6RYR - chains E and J of the 11 polymer chains in the assembly; structure by electron microscopy, 3.10 A resolution.

Chain E:
Protein: Histone H3.2
From: Xenopus laevis
Reference sequence: P84233 (H32_XENLA); residues 0-135 here correspond to UniProt positions 1-136 (UniProt number = residue number + 1)
Amino-acid sequence (136 residues; numbered 0 to 135; the number before each row is that of its first residue; numbering starts at 0):
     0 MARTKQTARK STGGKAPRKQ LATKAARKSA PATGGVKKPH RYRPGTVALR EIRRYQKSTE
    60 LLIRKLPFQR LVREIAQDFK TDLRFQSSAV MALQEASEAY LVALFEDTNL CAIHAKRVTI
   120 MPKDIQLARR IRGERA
Not modelled in the structure: 0-38
Construct notes: conflict Ala102 (Gly103 in P84233)
Swiss-Prot annotation at these positions:
  - modified residue: Arg2 (Asymmetric dimethylarginine), Thr3 (Phosphothreonine), Lys4 (Allysine), Gln5 (5-glutamyl dopamine), Thr6 (Phosphothreonine), Arg8 (Citrulline), Lys9 (N6,N6,N6-trimethyllysine), Ser10 (ADP-ribosylserine), Thr11 (Phosphothreonine), Lys14 (N6-(2-hydroxyisobutyryl)lysine), Arg17 (Asymmetric dimethylarginine), Lys18 (N6-(2-hydroxyisobutyryl)lysine), Lys23 (N6-(2-hydroxyisobutyryl)lysine), Arg26 (Citrulline), Lys27 (N6,N6,N6-trimethyllysine), Ser28 (ADP-ribosylserine), Lys36 (N6,N6,N6-trimethyllysine), Lys37 (N6-methyllysine), Tyr41 (Phosphotyrosine), Lys56 (N6,N6,N6-trimethyllysine) and 8 more in UniProt
  - lipidation: Cys110 (S-palmitoyl cysteine)

Chain J:
Molecule: 149-nt DNA strand
From: synthetic construct
Sequence (149 nucleotides; numbered -76 to 72; the number before each row is that of its first residue; numbers below 1 keep their minus sign (DG-76 is residue -76)):
   -76 GCCTATCGAT GTATATATCT GACACGTGCC TGGAGACTAG GGAGTAATCC CCTTGGCGGT
   -16 TAAAACGCGG GGGACAGCGC GTACGTGCGT TTAAGCGGTG CTAGAGCTGT CTACGACCAA
    44 TTGAGCGGCC TCGGCACCGG GATTCTGAT

Chain E / chain J interface:
Pairs across the interface (25; chain E residue first):
  His39(E) with DG70(J), sugar contact
  Arg40(E) with DG-8(J), base contact; DG70(J), phosphate contact; DA71(J), phosphate contact
  Tyr41(E) with DT69(J), phosphate contact; DG70(J), phosphate contact
  Arg42(E) with DT69(J), hydrogen bond to the phosphate; DG70(J), salt bridge to the phosphate
  Pro43(E) with DG-5(J), sugar contact
  Arg52(E) with DT69(J), salt bridge to the phosphate
  Arg63(E) with DA-14(J), sugar contact
  Arg72(E) with DT-23(J), salt bridge to the phosphate
  Arg83(E) with DT-24(J), phosphate contact; DT-23(J), phosphate contact
  Phe84(E) with DT-24(J), sugar contact; DT-23(J), hydrogen bond to the phosphate
  Gln85(E) with DT-24(J), phosphate contact
  Ser86(E) with DT-24(J), phosphate contact
  Arg116(E) with DA-3(J), phosphate contact; DC-2(J), phosphate contact
  Val117(E) with DG-4(J), sugar contact; DA-3(J), hydrogen bond to the phosphate
  Thr118(E) with DG-4(J), phosphate contact; DA-3(J), hydrogen bond to the phosphate
  Met120(E) with DC-2(J), phosphate contact
Also at the interface, not in a pair above, chain E (18 interface residues in all): Leu82, Lys115
Also at the interface, not in a pair above, chain J (13 interface residues in all): DA-13, DG-6

In short:
18 residues of chain E and 13 residues of chain J are in contact, with 4 hydrogen bonds and 3 salt bridges.
Polar contacts include Arg42(E)-DT69(J), Phe84(E)-DT-23(J) and Val117(E)-DA-3(J).
Here chain E is Histone H3.2 (Xenopus laevis) and chain J is a 149-nt DNA strand (synthetic construct). Entry
6RYR (Nucleosome-CHD4 complex structure (single CHD4 copy)) was determined by electron microscopy, deposited
together with 6RYU.
